PDB entry 4CEJ | X-ray diffraction, 3.00 A resolution | chains B and X of the 3 polymer chains in the assembly

[Chain B]
Protein: ATP-dependent helicase/deoxyribonuclease subunit B
Source organism: Bacillus subtilis SUBSP. subtilis STR. 168
Notes: EC 3.1.-.-, 3.6.4.12
Reference sequence: P23477 (ADDB_BACSU); residues 1-1166 here = UniProt positions 1-1166
Sequence (1166 residues; numbered 1 to 1166; the number before each row is that of its first residue):
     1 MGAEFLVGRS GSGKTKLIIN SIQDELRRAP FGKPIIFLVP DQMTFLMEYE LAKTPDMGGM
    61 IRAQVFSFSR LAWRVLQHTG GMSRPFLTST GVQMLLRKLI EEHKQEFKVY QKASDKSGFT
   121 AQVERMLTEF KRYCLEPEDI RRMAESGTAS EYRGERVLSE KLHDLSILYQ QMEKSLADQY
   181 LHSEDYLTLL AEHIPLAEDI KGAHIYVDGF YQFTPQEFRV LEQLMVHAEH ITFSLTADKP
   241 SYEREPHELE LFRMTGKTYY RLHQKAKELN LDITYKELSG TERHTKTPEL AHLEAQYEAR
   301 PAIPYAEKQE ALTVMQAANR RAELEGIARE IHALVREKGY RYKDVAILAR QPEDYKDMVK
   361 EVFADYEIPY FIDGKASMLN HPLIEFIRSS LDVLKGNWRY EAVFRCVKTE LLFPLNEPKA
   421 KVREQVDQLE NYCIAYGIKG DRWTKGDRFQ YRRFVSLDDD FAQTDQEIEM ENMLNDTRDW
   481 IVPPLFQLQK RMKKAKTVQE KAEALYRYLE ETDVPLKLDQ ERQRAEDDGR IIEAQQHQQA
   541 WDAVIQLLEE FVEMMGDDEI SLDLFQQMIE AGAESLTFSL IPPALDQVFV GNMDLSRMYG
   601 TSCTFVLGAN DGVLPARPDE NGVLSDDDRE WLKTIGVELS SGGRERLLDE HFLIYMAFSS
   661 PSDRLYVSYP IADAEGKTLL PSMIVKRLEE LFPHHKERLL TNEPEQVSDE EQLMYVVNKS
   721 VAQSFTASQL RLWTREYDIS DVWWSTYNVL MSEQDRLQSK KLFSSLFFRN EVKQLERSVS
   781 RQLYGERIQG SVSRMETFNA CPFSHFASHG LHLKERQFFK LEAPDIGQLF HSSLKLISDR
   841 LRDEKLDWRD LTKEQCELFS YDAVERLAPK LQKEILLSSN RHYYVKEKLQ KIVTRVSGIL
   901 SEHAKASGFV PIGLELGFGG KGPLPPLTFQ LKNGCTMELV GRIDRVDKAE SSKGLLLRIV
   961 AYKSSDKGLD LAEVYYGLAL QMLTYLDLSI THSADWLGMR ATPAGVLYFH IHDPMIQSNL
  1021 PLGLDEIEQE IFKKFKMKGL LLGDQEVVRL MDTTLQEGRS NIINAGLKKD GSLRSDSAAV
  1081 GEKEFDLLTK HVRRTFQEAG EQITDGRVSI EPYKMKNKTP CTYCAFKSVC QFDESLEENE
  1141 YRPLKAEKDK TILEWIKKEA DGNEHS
Not modelled in the structure: 1, 150-151, 1160-1166
Construct notes: variant Asp843 (Glu in P23477), Glu844 (Gln in P23477); engineered mutation Ala961 (Asp in P23477)
Metal / ion sites: Mg2+: Thr15 (together with AMP-PNP); 4Fe-4S cluster Fe: Cys801, Cys1121, Cys1124, Cys1130
Residues lining bound ligands:
  - AMP-PNP (ANP; phosphoaminophosphonic acid-adenylate ester): Arg9, Ser10, Gly11, Ser12, Gly13, Lys14, Thr15, Lys16, Thr236, Glu282, Arg283, Tyr599, Gly600, Met656
  - 4Fe-4S cluster (SF4): Cys801, Phe803, Ser804, Ile1110, Pro1112, Pro1120, Cys1121, Cys1124, Phe1126, Lys1127, Cys1130, Phe1132
Swiss-Prot annotation at these positions:
  - binding site (ATP): Ser10, Gly11, Lys14, Thr15, Lys16, Thr236, Arg283
  - binding site ([4Fe-4S] cluster): Cys801, Cys1121, Cys1124, Cys1130
From the paper describing this entry:
  - binding site for the 70-nt DNA strand (chain X): Gln42, Thr44, Arg70, Arg132, Phe210
  - contacts within the chain: Glu129-Arg132

[Chain X]
Molecule: 70-nt DNA strand
Sequence (70 nucleotides; numbered 1 to 70; the number before each row is that of its first residue):
     1 TTTTTTTCTA ATGCGAGCAC TGCTATTCCC TAGCAGTGCT CGCATTAGAT TTTGTTTTTT
    61 TAGCGGTTTT
Not modelled in the structure: 1-6, 20-36, 70

[Chain B / chain X interface]
Pairs across the interface (42; chain B residue first):
  Asp41(B) - DA62(X)  phosphate contact
  Asp41(B) - DG63(X)  base contact
  Gln42(B) - DA62(X)  sugar contact
  Gln42(B) - DG63(X)  hydrogen bond to the base
  Met43(B) - DG63(X)  base contact
  Thr44(B) - DG63(X)  hydrogen bond to the base
  Thr44(B) - DC64(X)  hydrogen bond to the base
  Phe45(B) - DG63(X)  hydrogen bond to the base
  Phe45(B) - DC64(X)  base contact
  Leu46(B) - DG63(X)  hydrogen bond to the base
  Glu48(B) - DC64(X)  hydrogen bond to the base
  Glu48(B) - DG65(X)  hydrogen bond to the base
  Arg70(B) - DG65(X)  hydrogen bond to the base
  Arg70(B) - DG66(X)  hydrogen bond to the base
  Trp73(B) - DT67(X)  base contact
  Arg125(B) - DT61(X)  base contact
  Arg132(B) - DT61(X)  sugar contact
  Arg132(B) - DA62(X)  salt bridge to the phosphate
  Phe210(B) - DA62(X)  base contact
  Gln212(B) - DA62(X)  hydrogen bond to the base
  Glu217(B) - DA62(X)  hydrogen bond to the base
  Phe371(B) - DG63(X)  base contact
  Asp373(B) - DG63(X)  hydrogen bond to the base
  Phe589(B) - DG63(X)  base contact
  Asp594(B) - DT61(X)  phosphate contact
  Leu595(B) - DT61(X)  phosphate contact
  Leu595(B) - DA62(X)  sugar contact
  Arg617(B) - DT59(X)  phosphate contact
  Asp619(B) - DT58(X)  sugar contact
  Asp619(B) - DT59(X)  phosphate contact
  Arg646(B) - DT60(X)  base contact
  Lys1033(B) - DT45(X)  salt bridge to the phosphate
  Lys1036(B) - DT46(X)  salt bridge to the phosphate
  Arg1059(B) - DA44(X)  base contact
  Arg1059(B) - DT45(X)  hydrogen bond to the sugar
  Lys1068(B) - DC14(X)  salt bridge to the phosphate
  Lys1068(B) - DG15(X)  phosphate contact
  Lys1069(B) - DG15(X)  hydrogen bond to the phosphate
  Arg1074(B) - DC14(X)  phosphate contact
  Ser1075(B) - DG13(X)  hydrogen bond to the phosphate
  Ser1075(B) - DC14(X)  hydrogen bond to the phosphate
  Asp1076(B) - DG13(X)  sugar contact
Also at the interface, not in a pair above, chain B (40 interface residues in all): Pro40, Gln64, Phe213, Thr214, Gln351, Leu580, Arg597, Pro618, Lys1038, Asn1064
Also at the interface, not in a pair above, chain X (18 interface residues in all): DA16, DA47

[Overview]
Chain B and chain X form an interface of 40 and 18 residues respectively, with 16 hydrogen bonds and 4 salt
bridges. Polar contacts include Gln42(B)-DG63(X), Thr44(B)-DG63(X) and Thr44(B)-DC64(X). The paper reports a
binding site for the 70-nt DNA strand (chain X) at Gln42(B), Thr44(B) and Arg70(B) among others; contacts
within the chain involving Arg132(B) and Glu129(B).
Here chain B is ATP-dependent helicase/deoxyribonuclease subunit B (Bacillus subtilis SUBSP. subtilis STR.
168) and chain X is a 70-nt DNA strand. Entry 4CEJ (Crystal structure of AddAB-DNA-ADPNP complex at 3 Angstrom
resolution) was determined by X-ray diffraction (same publication as 4CEH and 4CEI).
